PDB entry 4J0W | X-ray diffraction, 1.70 A resolution | chain A

[Chain A]
Protein: U3 small nucleolar RNA-interacting protein 2
Organism: Homo sapiens
Notes: fragment: wd domain
UniProt: O43818 (U3IP2_HUMAN); numbering as in UniProt (aligned over 137-475)
Sequence (343 residues; numbered 133 to 475; the number before each row is that of its first residue):
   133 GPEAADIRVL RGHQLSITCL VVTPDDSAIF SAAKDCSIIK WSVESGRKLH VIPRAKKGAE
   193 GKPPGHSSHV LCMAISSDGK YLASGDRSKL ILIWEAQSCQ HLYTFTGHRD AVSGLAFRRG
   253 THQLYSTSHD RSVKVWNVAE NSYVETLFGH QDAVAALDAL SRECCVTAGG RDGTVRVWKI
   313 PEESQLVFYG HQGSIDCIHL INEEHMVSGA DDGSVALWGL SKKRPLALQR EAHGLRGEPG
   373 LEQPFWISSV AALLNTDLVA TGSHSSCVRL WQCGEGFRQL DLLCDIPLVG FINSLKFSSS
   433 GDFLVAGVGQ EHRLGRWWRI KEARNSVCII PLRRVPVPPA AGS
Disordered / not traced: 188-192, 465-475
Construct notes: expression tag (133-136)
UniProt features mapped onto this chain:
  - natural variant: Ala342 (A342E: In a breast cancer sample)

[Overview]
Chain A is U3 small nucleolar RNA-interacting protein 2 (Homo sapiens); the structure, Structure of U3-55K,
was determined by X-ray diffraction together with 4J0X from the same study.
